PDB entry 7QKO | electron microscopy, 2.90 A resolution | chains D and E of the 5 polymer chains in the assembly

[Chain D]
Molecule: Acetylcholine receptor subunit alpha
Source organism: Tetronarce californica
Reference sequence: P02710 (ACHA_TETCF); residues 1-437 here correspond to UniProt positions 25-461 (UniProt number = residue number + 24)
Amino-acid sequence (437 residues; row label = number of the first residue in the row):
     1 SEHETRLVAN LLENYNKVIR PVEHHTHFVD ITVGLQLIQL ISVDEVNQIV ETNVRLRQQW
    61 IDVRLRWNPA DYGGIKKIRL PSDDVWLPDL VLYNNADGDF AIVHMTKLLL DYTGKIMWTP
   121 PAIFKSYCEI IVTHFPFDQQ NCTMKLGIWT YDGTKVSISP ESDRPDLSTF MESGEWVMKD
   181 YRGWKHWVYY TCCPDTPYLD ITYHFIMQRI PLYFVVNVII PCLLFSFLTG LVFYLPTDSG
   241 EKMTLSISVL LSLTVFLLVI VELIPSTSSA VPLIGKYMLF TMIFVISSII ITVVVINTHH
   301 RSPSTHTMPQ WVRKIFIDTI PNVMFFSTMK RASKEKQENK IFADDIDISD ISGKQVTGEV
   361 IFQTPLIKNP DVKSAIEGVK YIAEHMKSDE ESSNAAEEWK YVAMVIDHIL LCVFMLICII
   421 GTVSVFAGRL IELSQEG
Unresolved in the structure: 329-380, 433-437
Cystine bridges: Cys128-Cys142
Glycans and other covalent adducts: glycan linked to Asn141
Swiss-Prot annotation at these positions:
  - glycosylation: Asn141 (N-linked (GlcNAc...) asparagine)
Reported in the primary citation:
  - post-translational modification sites: Asn141
  - specificity-determining residues: Pro197 (proposed by the authors, not directly observed)

[Chain E]
Molecule: Acetylcholine receptor subunit gamma
Source organism: Tetronarce californica
Reference sequence: P02714 (ACHG_TETCF); residues 1-489 here correspond to UniProt positions 18-506 (UniProt number = residue number + 17)
Amino-acid sequence (489 residues; numbered 1 to 489; the number before each row is that of its first residue):
     1 ENEEGRLIEK LLGDYDKRII PAKTLDHIID VTLKLTLTNL ISLNEKEEAL TTNVWIEIQW
    61 NDYRLSWNTS EYEGIDLVRI PSELLWLPDV VLENNVDGQF EVAYYANVLV YNDGSMYWLP
   121 PAIYRSTCPI AVTYFPFDWQ NCSLVFRSQT YNAHEVNLQL SAEEGEAVEW IHIDPEDFTE
   181 NGEWTIRHRP AKKNYNWQLT KDDTDFQEII FFLIIQRKPL FYIINIIAPC VLISSLVVLV
   241 YFLPAQAGGQ KCTLSISVLL AQTIFLFLIA QKVPETSLNV PLIGKYLIFV MFVSMLIVMN
   301 CVIVLNVSLR TPNTHSLSEK IKHLFLGFLP KYLGMQLEPS EETPEKPQPR RRSSFGIMIK
   361 AEEYILKKPR SELMFEEQKD RHGLKRVNKM TSDIDIGTTV DLYKDLANFA PEIKSCVEAC
   421 NFIAKSTKEQ NDSGSENENW VLIGKVIDKA CFWIALLLFS IGTLAIFLTG HFNQVPEFPF
   481 PGDPRKYVP
Unresolved in the structure: 1, 332-415
Cystine bridges: Cys128-Cys142
Glycans and other covalent adducts: N-acetylglucosamine (NAG) linked to Asn141
Swiss-Prot annotation at these positions:
  - modified residue: Tyr364 (Phosphotyrosine)
  - glycosylation: Asn68 (N-linked (GlcNAc...) asparagine)

[Interface between chain D and chain E]
Residue-residue contacts (106):
  Ser1(D) - Ile19(E)
  Ser1(D) - Ile20(E)
  Ser1(D) - Ala22(E)
  Ser1(D) - Tyr63(E)
  Glu2(D) - Tyr63(E)
  Glu4(D) - Ile19(E)
  Thr5(D) - Ile19(E)
  Val8(D) - Arg18(E)
  Val8(D) - Ile19(E)  hydrophobic
  Leu12(D) - Arg18(E)
  Gln39(D) - Thr127(E)
  Ile41(D) - Val96(E)
  Asn53(D) - Asn95(E)
  Arg55(D) - Asp205(E)  salt bridge
  Gly73(D) - Leu25(E)
  Gly74(D) - Leu25(E)
  Ile75(D) - Leu25(E)  hydrophobic
  Arg79(D) - Arg18(E)
  Arg79(D) - Thr150(E)  hydrogen bond (side chain-backbone)
  Arg79(D) - Asn152(E)
  Arg79(D) - Glu155(E)  salt bridge
  Arg79(D) - Thr204(E)
  Pro81(D) - Arg18(E)
  Asp84(D) - Arg18(E)  salt bridge
  His104(D) - Gly98(E)  hydrogen bond (side chain-backbone)
  His104(D) - Phe100(E)
  Thr106(D) - Gln149(E)
  Thr106(D) - Thr150(E)
  Lys107(D) - Thr150(E)
  Lys107(D) - Tyr151(E)  hydrogen bond
  Pro121(D) - Phe100(E)  hydrophobic
  Pro121(D) - Gln149(E)
  Ile123(D) - Val96(E)
  Ile123(D) - Asp97(E)
  Ile123(D) - Gly98(E)
  Gly174(D) - Thr276(E)
  Gly174(D) - Ser277(E)  hydrogen bond (backbone-side chain)
  Gly174(D) - Leu278(E)
  Glu175(D) - Glu275(E)
  Glu175(D) - Thr276(E)
  Glu175(D) - Ser277(E)
  Ile210(D) - Ser277(E)
  Leu212(D) - Ser277(E)
  Leu212(D) - Val280(E)  hydrophobic
  Tyr213(D) - Pro274(E)
  Tyr213(D) - Glu275(E)
  Tyr213(D) - Ser277(E)
  Val216(D) - Val280(E)  hydrophobic
  Val216(D) - Ile288(E)
  Ile220(D) - Ile288(E)  hydrophobic
  Pro221(D) - Leu266(E)  hydrophobic
  Leu224(D) - Met291(E)  hydrophobic
  Leu224(D) - Met295(E)  hydrophobic
  Phe225(D) - Thr263(E)
  Phe227(D) - Met295(E)  hydrophobic
  Phe227(D) - Met299(E)  hydrophobic
  Leu228(D) - Leu259(E)  hydrophobic
  Leu228(D) - Met295(E)  hydrophobic
  Leu228(D) - Val298(E)  hydrophobic
  Leu231(D) - Met299(E)  hydrophobic
  Leu231(D) - Val302(E)
  Tyr234(D) - Val302(E)
  Tyr234(D) - Asn306(E)  hydrogen bond
  Tyr234(D) - Arg310(E)  hydrogen bond
  Leu235(D) - Val302(E)
  Leu235(D) - Leu305(E)  hydrophobic
  Pro236(D) - Leu305(E)
  Pro236(D) - Asn306(E)
  Asp238(D) - Ala247(E)
  Asp238(D) - Leu309(E)
  Ser239(D) - Ala247(E)
  Ser239(D) - Leu309(E)
  Gly240(D) - Ala247(E)
  Glu241(D) - Gln250(E)  hydrogen bond (side chain-backbone)
  Glu241(D) - Lys251(E)  hydrogen bond (side chain-backbone)
  Glu241(D) - Cys252(E)  hydrogen bond (side chain-backbone)
  Glu241(D) - Thr253(E)
  Glu241(D) - Leu305(E)
  Thr244(D) - Thr253(E)  hydrogen bond
  Leu245(D) - Ile256(E)  hydrophobic
  Leu245(D) - Val298(E)  hydrophobic
  Ser248(D) - Ile256(E)
  Val249(D) - Ile256(E)  hydrophobic
  Leu251(D) - Leu260(E)  hydrophobic
  Ser252(D) - Leu260(E)
  Ser252(D) - Thr263(E)
  Val255(D) - Thr263(E)
  Phe256(D) - Thr263(E)
  Phe256(D) - Leu266(E)  hydrophobic
  Leu258(D) - Phe267(E)  hydrophobic
  Val259(D) - Leu266(E)  hydrophobic
  Val259(D) - Phe267(E)  hydrophobic
  Phe326(D) - His315(E)
  Thr328(D) - Pro312(E)
  Thr328(D) - Asn313(E)
  Thr328(D) - Thr314(E)  hydrogen bond (backbone-backbone)
  Thr328(D) - His315(E)
  Thr328(D) - Ser316(E)  hydrogen bond
  Ala383(D) - Ala419(E)  hydrophobic
  Met386(D) - Ile423(E)  hydrophobic
  Met386(D) - Ser426(E)
  Lys387(D) - Phe422(E)
  Glu397(D) - Asn313(E)
  Glu397(D) - Thr314(E)  hydrogen bond
  Tyr401(D) - Asn313(E)
  Met404(D) - Thr314(E)
Also at the interface, not in a pair above, chain D (67 interface residues in all): Met171, Asn217, Glu262, Leu263, Ser327, Ile382, Glu390, His408
Also at the interface, not in a pair above, chain E (68 interface residues in all): Lys17, Pro21, Arg64, Trp86, Asp89, Glu93, Ile264, Ala270, Asn279, Phe292, Ile303, Thr311, Glu429

[Summary]
67 residues of chain D and 68 residues of chain E are in contact, with 13 hydrogen bonds and 3 salt bridges.
Polar contacts include Arg55(D)-Asp205(E), Arg79(D)-Glu155(E) and Asp84(D)-Arg18(E). Covalently linked
N-acetylglucosamine: at Asn141(E). The paper reports the specificity determinant Pro197(D); a modification
site at Asn141(D).
Here chain D is Acetylcholine receptor subunit alpha and chain E is Acetylcholine receptor subunit gamma, both
from Tetronarce californica. Entry 7QKO (Torpedo muscle-type nicotinic acetylcholine receptor - Resting
conformation) was determined by electron microscopy together with 7QL5 and 7QL6 from the same study.
